Entry 5A8R (X-ray diffraction, 2.15 A resolution); this record covers chains D and E of the 6 polymer chains in the assembly.

== Chain D ==
Protein: Methyl-coenzyme M reductase II subunit alpha
Organism: Methanothermobacter marburgensis
Notes: EC 2.8.4.1
UniProtKB: P58815 (MCRX_METTM); residue numbers follow UniProt; this construct covers 1-553
Chain sequence (553 residues; each row starts with the number of its first residue):
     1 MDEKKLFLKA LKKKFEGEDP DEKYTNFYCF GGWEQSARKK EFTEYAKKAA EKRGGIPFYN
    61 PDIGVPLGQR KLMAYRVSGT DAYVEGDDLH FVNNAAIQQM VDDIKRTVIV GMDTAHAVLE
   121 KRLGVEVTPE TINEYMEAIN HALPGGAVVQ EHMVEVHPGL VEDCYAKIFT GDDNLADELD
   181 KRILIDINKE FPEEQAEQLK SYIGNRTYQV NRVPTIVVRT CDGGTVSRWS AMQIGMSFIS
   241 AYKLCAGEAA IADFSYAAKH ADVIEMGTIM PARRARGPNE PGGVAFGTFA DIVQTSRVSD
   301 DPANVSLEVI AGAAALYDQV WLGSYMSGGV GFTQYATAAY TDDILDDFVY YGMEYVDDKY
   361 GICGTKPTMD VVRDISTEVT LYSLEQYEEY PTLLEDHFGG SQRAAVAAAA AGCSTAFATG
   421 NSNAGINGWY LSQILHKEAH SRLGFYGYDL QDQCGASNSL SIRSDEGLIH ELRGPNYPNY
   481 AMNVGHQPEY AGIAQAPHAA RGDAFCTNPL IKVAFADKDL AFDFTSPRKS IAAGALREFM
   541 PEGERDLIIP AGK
Disordered / not traced: 1-3, 552-553
Modified / non-standard residues: His260 (n1-methylated histidine; MHS); Arg274 (5-methyl-arginine; AGM); Gln402 (2-methyl-glutamine; MGN); Gly447 (thioglycin; GL3); Asp452 (didehydroaspartate; DYA); Cys454 (s-methylcysteine; SMC)
Bound ions: K+ site 1: Pro61, Ile63, Val65 (shared with 1 residue of chain A); K+ site 2: Ala147 (shared with 3 residues of chain A); factor 430 Ni near Gln150 (its only coordinating residue here); K+ site 3: Val218, Arg219, Cys221 (shared with 3 residues of chain A)
Ligand contacts:
  - 1-thioethanesulfonic acid (COM): Tyr335, Phe445, Tyr446
  - factor 430 (F43), molecule 1: Gly146, Ala147, Val148, Val149, Gln150, Met153, Val154, Met232, Gln233, Met236, Ile239, Ala246
  - factor 430 (F43), molecule 2: Gly328, Gly329, Val330, Gly331, Phe332, Thr333, Gln334, Tyr335, Phe398, Gly399, Gln402, Gly444, Phe445
  - Coenzyme B (TP7), molecule 1: Arg228, Lys259, His260
  - Coenzyme B (TP7), molecule 2: Arg273, Leu322, Met326, Ser327, Phe332, Phe445, Ala481, Met482, Asn483, Val484
Swiss-Prot annotation at these positions:
  - binding site (coenzyme F430): Gln150
  - binding site (coenzyme B): Arg228, Lys259, His260, Arg273
  - binding site (coenzyme M): Tyr335, Tyr446
  - modified residue: His260 (Pros-methylhistidine), Arg274 (5-methylarginine), Gly447 (1-thioglycine), Cys454 (S-methylcysteine)

== Chain E ==
Protein: Methyl-coenzyme M reductase II subunit gamma
Organism: Methanothermobacter marburgensis
Notes: EC 2.8.4.1
UniProtKB: D9PXZ6 (D9PXZ6_METTM); numbering as in UniProt (aligned over 1-443)
Chain sequence (443 residues; row label = number of the first residue in the row):
     1 MPMYEDRIDL YGADGKLLEE DVPLEAISPL KNPTIANLVS DVKRSVAVNL AGIEGSLRKA
    61 ALGGKSNFIP GREVELPIVE NAEAIAEKVK KLVQTSEDDD TNIRLINNGQ QILVQVPTTR
   121 MGVAADYTVS ALVTGAAVVQ AIIDEFDVDM FDANAVKTAV MGRYPQTVDF TGANLSTLLG
   181 PPVLLEGLGY GLRNIMANHV VAITRKNTLN ASALSSILEQ TAMFETGDAV GAFERMHLLG
   241 LAYQGLNANN LLFDLVKENG KGTVGTVIAS LVERAVEDGV VKVAREMNSG YKVYEPADWA
   301 LWNAYAATGL LAATIVNVGA ARAAQGVAST VLYYNDILEY ETGLPGVDFG RAMGTAVGFS
   361 FFSHSIYGGG GPGIFHGNHV VTRHSKGFAL PCVAAAMCLD AGTQMFSVEK TSGLIGSVYS
   421 EIDYFREPIV NVAKGAAEVK DQL
Disordered / not traced: 1
Ligand contacts:
  - 1-thioethanesulfonic acid (COM): Phe361, Ser365, Tyr367
  - factor 430 (F43): Ser365, Ile366, Tyr367
  - Coenzyme B (TP7): Phe361, Phe362, Tyr367, Gly368, Gly369, His379, Val380, Val381
Swiss-Prot annotation at these positions:
  - binding site (coenzyme M): Tyr367
  - binding site (coenzyme B): Gly369

== Chain D / chain E interface ==
Residue-residue contacts (57; chain D residue first):
  Ala272(D) - Val183(E)
  Ala272(D) - Leu184(E)  hydrophobic
  Arg273(D) - Glu186(E)
  Arg273(D) - His379(E)  hydrogen bond
  Arg273(D) - Val380(E)
  Arg274(D) - Glu186(E)
  Arg274(D) - Val380(E)
  Phe332(D) - Tyr367(E)  hydrophobic
  Lys437(D) - Asp336(E)  salt bridge
  Lys437(D) - Met353(E)
  Glu438(D) - Tyr340(E)  hydrogen bond
  Phe445(D) - Phe361(E)  hydrophobic
  Tyr446(D) - Val357(E)
  Tyr446(D) - Ser360(E)
  Tyr446(D) - Phe361(E)  hydrophobic
  Tyr446(D) - His364(E)
  Gly447(D) - Val357(E)
  Gly447(D) - Phe361(E)
  Asp449(D) - Val357(E)
  Leu450(D) - Gly354(E)
  Leu450(D) - Val357(E)
  Leu450(D) - Gly358(E)
  Leu450(D) - Val381(E)
  Leu450(D) - His384(E)
  Gln453(D) - Gly350(E)
  Gln453(D) - Met353(E)
  Gln453(D) - Gly354(E)
  Cys454(D) - Gly350(E)
  Cys454(D) - Arg351(E)
  Cys454(D) - Gly354(E)
  Cys454(D) - His384(E)
  Ser457(D) - Phe349(E)
  Ser457(D) - Arg351(E)  hydrogen bond
  Asn458(D) - Arg351(E)  hydrogen bond
  Arg463(D) - Asp228(E)  salt bridge
  Arg463(D) - Phe233(E)
  Arg463(D) - Met236(E)
  Arg463(D) - His237(E)  hydrogen bond
  Arg463(D) - Arg351(E)
  Arg463(D) - Lys386(E)
  Ser464(D) - Thr226(E)
  Ser464(D) - Asp228(E)  hydrogen bond
  Ser464(D) - Lys386(E)
  Asp465(D) - Tyr190(E)  hydrogen bond
  Asp465(D) - Arg383(E)  salt bridge
  Asp465(D) - Lys386(E)  salt bridge
  Glu466(D) - Arg351(E)  salt bridge
  Glu466(D) - Lys386(E)  salt bridge
  Pro478(D) - Arg383(E)
  Pro478(D) - His384(E)
  Asn479(D) - His384(E)  hydrogen bond
  Ala481(D) - Val380(E)  hydrophobic
  Met482(D) - Phe362(E)  hydrophobic
  Met482(D) - Val380(E)
  Met482(D) - Val381(E)  hydrophobic
  Met482(D) - His384(E)
  Asn483(D) - Phe361(E)
Also at the interface, not in a pair above, chain D (28 interface residues in all): Ser327, Ile434, Tyr448, Ile462
Also at the interface, not in a pair above, chain E (31 interface residues in all): Asp348, Thr355

== Summary ==
28 residues of chain D and 31 residues of chain E are in contact; the contacts include 8 hydrogen bonds and 6
salt bridges. Polar pairs include Lys437(D)-Asp336(E), Arg463(D)-Asp228(E) and Asp465(D)-Arg383(E).
Chain D is Methyl-coenzyme M reductase II subunit alpha and chain E is Methyl-coenzyme M reductase II subunit
gamma, both from Methanothermobacter marburgensis; the structure, Methyl-coenzyme M reductase II from
methanothermobacter marburgensis at 2.15 A resolution, was determined by X-ray diffraction together with 5A8K,
5A8W and 5A0Y from the same study.
